PDB entry 2R06 | X-ray diffraction, 3.00 A resolution | chains 1 and 2 of the 4 polymer chains in the assembly

[Chain 1]
Molecule: Human rhinovirus 14 coat protein (subunit VP1)
Source organism: Human rhinovirus 14
UniProt: P03303 (POLG_HRV14); residues 1-289 here correspond to UniProt positions 567-855 (UniProt number = residue number + 566)
Chain sequence (289 residues; each row starts with the number of its first residue):
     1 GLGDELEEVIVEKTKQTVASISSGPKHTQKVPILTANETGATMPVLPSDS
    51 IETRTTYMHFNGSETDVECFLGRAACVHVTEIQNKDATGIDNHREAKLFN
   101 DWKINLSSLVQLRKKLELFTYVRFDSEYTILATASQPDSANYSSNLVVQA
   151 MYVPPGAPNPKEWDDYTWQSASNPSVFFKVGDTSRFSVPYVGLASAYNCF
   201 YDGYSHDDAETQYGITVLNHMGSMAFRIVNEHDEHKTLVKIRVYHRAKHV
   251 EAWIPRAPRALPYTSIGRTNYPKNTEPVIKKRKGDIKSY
Not modelled in the structure: 1-16
Small-molecule neighbours: win vi (W35; 5-(5-(4-(4,5-dihydro-2-oxazoly)phenoxy)pentyl)-3-methyl isoxazole): I104, N105, L106, F124, S126, Y128, A150, Y152, P174, S175, V176, F186, V188, V191, Y197, N219, M221, M224

[Chain 2]
Molecule: Human rhinovirus 14 coat protein (subunit VP2)
Source organism: Human rhinovirus 14
UniProt: P03303 (POLG_HRV14); residues 1-262 here correspond to UniProt positions 69-330 (UniProt number = residue number + 68)
Chain sequence (262 residues; numbered 1 to 262; the number before each row is that of its first residue):
     1 SPNVEACGYSDRVQQITLGNSTITTQEAANAVVCYAEWPEYLPDVDASDV
    51 NKTSKPDTSVCRFYTLDSKTWTTGSKGWCWKLPDALKDMGVFGQNMFFHS
   101 LGRSGYTVHVQCNATKFHSGCLLVVVIPEHQLASHEGGNVSVKYTFTHPG
   151 ERGIDLSSANEVGGPVKDVLYNMNGTLLGNLLIFPHQFINLRTNNTATIV
   201 IPYINSVPIDSMTRHNNVSLMVIPIAPLTVPTGATPSLPITVTIAPMCTE
   251 FSGIRSKSIVPQ
Not modelled in the structure: 1-7
Construct notes: conflict L170 (Ile239 in P03303)

[Chain 1 / chain 2 interface]
Contacting residue pairs - 106 pairs, chain 1 then chain 2:
  N37(1) - F188(2)
  E38(1) - Q187(2)
  E38(1) - F188(2)  hydrogen bond (backbone-backbone)
  E38(1) - N190(2)
  E38(1) - T193(2)  hydrogen bond
  E38(1) - N194(2)
  T39(1) - A29(2)
  T39(1) - V32(2)
  T39(1) - Q187(2)
  G40(1) - H186(2)
  T120(1) - E129(2)
  Y121(1) - E129(2)  hydrogen bond
  Y121(1) - I204(2)
  Y121(1) - N205(2)
  Y121(1) - S206(2)
  A194(1) - S206(2)
  A194(1) - V207(2)  hydrophobic
  S195(1) - S206(2)  hydrogen bond (backbone-backbone)
  N198(1) - E129(2)
  N198(1) - S206(2)  hydrogen bond
  F200(1) - E129(2)
  F200(1) - Q131(2)
  Y201(1) - E129(2)
  Y201(1) - Q131(2)
  Y201(1) - R214(2)
  Y201(1) - H215(2)
  D202(1) - K81(2)  salt bridge
  D202(1) - E129(2)  hydrogen bond (backbone-side chain)
  D202(1) - H130(2)
  D202(1) - Q131(2)
  D202(1) - H215(2)
  D202(1) - N216(2)  hydrogen bond (backbone-backbone)
  G203(1) - R214(2)
  G203(1) - H215(2)
  Y204(1) - V142(2)  hydrogen bond (side chain-backbone)
  Y204(1) - K143(2)
  Y204(1) - Y144(2)  hydrogen bond (side chain-backbone)
  Y204(1) - T147(2)  hydrogen bond
  Y204(1) - H148(2)
  Y204(1) - R214(2)  hydrogen bond (backbone-backbone)
  S205(1) - R214(2)  hydrogen bond (backbone-side chain)
  H206(1) - R214(2)
  D207(1) - Y144(2)  hydrogen bond
  D207(1) - T213(2)  hydrogen bond
  D207(1) - R214(2)  hydrogen bond (side chain-backbone)
  D207(1) - V260(2)
  D207(1) - P261(2)
  D208(1) - Y144(2)
  D208(1) - P261(2)
  A209(1) - P261(2)
  E210(1) - K143(2)  salt bridge
  Q212(1) - S141(2)
  Y213(1) - H130(2)
  Y213(1) - Q131(2)
  Y213(1) - L132(2)  hydrogen bond (side chain-backbone)
  Y213(1) - S141(2)
  Y213(1) - V142(2)
  Y213(1) - T147(2)
  G214(1) - Q131(2)
  I215(1) - Q131(2)
  I254(1) - Y35(2)
  I254(1) - P128(2)  hydrophobic
  I254(1) - I204(2)  hydrophobic
  P255(1) - I183(2)  hydrophobic
  P255(1) - F184(2)
  R256(1) - P128(2)  hydrogen bond (side chain-backbone)
  R256(1) - E129(2)  hydrogen bond (side chain-backbone)
  R256(1) - I183(2)
  R256(1) - F184(2)
  A257(1) - T176(2)
  A257(1) - N180(2)
  A257(1) - I183(2)
  P258(1) - T176(2)
  P258(1) - N180(2)
  R259(1) - N174(2)  hydrogen bond (side chain-backbone)
  R259(1) - G175(2)
  R259(1) - T176(2)
  A260(1) - G175(2)  hydrogen bond (backbone-backbone)
  A260(1) - L177(2)  hydrophobic
  L261(1) - Y171(2)  hydrophobic
  L261(1) - G175(2)  hydrogen bond (backbone-backbone)
  T264(1) - G138(2)  hydrogen bond (side chain-backbone)
  S265(1) - G138(2)
  S265(1) - N139(2)
  G267(1) - Q131(2)
  R268(1) - Q131(2)
  R268(1) - N139(2)
  T269(1) - Q131(2)  hydrogen bond (side chain-backbone)
  T269(1) - L132(2)  hydrogen bond (side chain-backbone)
  T269(1) - A133(2)  hydrogen bond (side chain-backbone)
  T269(1) - N174(2)
  N270(1) - A133(2)
  N270(1) - S134(2)  hydrogen bond (side chain-backbone)
  N270(1) - G137(2)  hydrogen bond (side chain-backbone)
  N270(1) - G138(2)  hydrogen bond (side chain-backbone)
  N270(1) - N139(2)
  N270(1) - V140(2)  hydrogen bond (side chain-backbone)
  Y271(1) - G137(2)
  Y271(1) - V166(2)
  Y271(1) - D168(2)  hydrogen bond
  Y271(1) - Y171(2)
  Y271(1) - G175(2)
  K273(1) - H135(2)
  K273(1) - E136(2)
  V278(1) - Y171(2)
  I279(1) - L170(2)  hydrophobic
Also at the interface, not in a pair above, chain 1 (45 interface residues in all): A196, T211, T275
Also at the interface, not in a pair above, chain 2 (54 interface residues in all): N30, I127, M173, I259

[Summary]
The interface between chain 1 and chain 2 involves 45 residues on one side and 54 on the other; the contacts
include 30 hydrogen bonds and 2 salt bridges. Polar contacts include D202(1)-K81(2), E210(1)-K143(2) and
E38(1)-T193(2). Chain 1 binds win vi.
Chain 1 is Human rhinovirus 14 coat protein (subunit VP1) and chain 2 is Human rhinovirus 14 coat protein
(subunit VP2), both from Human rhinovirus 14; the structure, Structural analysis of antiviral agents that
interact with the capsid of human rhinoviruses, was determined by X-ray diffraction (same publication as 1R08,
2R04, 2R07, 2RM2, 2RR1, 2RS1, 2RS3 and 2RS5).
